Entry 3FLP (X-ray diffraction, 2.30 A resolution); this record covers chains G and H of the 14 polymer chains in the assembly.

== Chain G (and H) ==
Molecule: SAP-like pentraxin
Organism: Limulus polyphemus
Notes: chain H of this document is another copy of the same molecule, construct and numbering; everything in this record applies to it too
UniProtKB: Q8WQK3 (Q8WQK3_LIMPO); residues 1-217 here correspond to UniProt positions 18-234 (UniProt number = residue number + 17)
Sequence (217 residues; numbered 1 to 217; the number before each row is that of its first residue):
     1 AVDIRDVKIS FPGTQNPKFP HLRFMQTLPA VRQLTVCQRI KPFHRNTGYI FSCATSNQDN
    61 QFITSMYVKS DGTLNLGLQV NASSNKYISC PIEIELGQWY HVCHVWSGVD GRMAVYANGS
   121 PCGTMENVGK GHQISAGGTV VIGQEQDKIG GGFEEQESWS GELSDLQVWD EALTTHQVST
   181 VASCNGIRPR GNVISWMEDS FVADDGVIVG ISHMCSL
Cystine bridges: Cys-37/Cys-103, Cys-90/Cys-122, Cys-184/Cys-215
Ion coordination: Ca2+ site 1: Asp-59, Asn-60, Glu-145, Gln-146, Asp-147; Ca2+ site 2: Glu-145, Asp-147, Glu-154, Glu-157

== How chain G and chain H interact ==
Residue-residue contacts - 40 pairs, chain G then chain H:
  Ala-1(G) with Arg-190(H)
  Val-2(G) with Ile-4(H); Glu-198(H)
  Asp-3(G) with Ile-4(H)
  Ile-4(G) with Val-2(H); Val-7(H), hydrophobic; Ile-211(H), hydrophobic
  Val-7(G) with Ile-4(H), hydrophobic; Met-197(H), hydrophobic
  Met-25(G) with Ile-208(H), hydrophobic
  Arg-190(G) with Ala-1(H)
  Met-197(G) with Val-7(H), hydrophobic; Val-209(H), hydrophobic; Ile-211(H)
  Glu-198(G) with Val-2(H)
  Ser-200(G) with Val-209(H)
  Phe-201(G) with Ile-208(H); Val-209(H), hydrogen bond (backbone-backbone)
  Val-202(G) with Gly-206(H); Val-207(H)
  Ala-203(G) with Ala-203(H), hydrophobic; Gly-206(H); Val-207(H), hydrogen bond (backbone-backbone)
  Asp-204(G) with Asp-204(H); Asp-205(H), hydrogen bond (side chain-backbone); Gly-206(H), hydrogen bond (side chain-backbone)
  Asp-205(G) with Asp-204(H), hydrogen bond (backbone-side chain)
  Gly-206(G) with Val-202(H); Ala-203(H), hydrogen bond (backbone-backbone); Asp-204(H), hydrogen bond (backbone-side chain)
  Val-207(G) with Val-202(H); Ala-203(H), hydrogen bond (backbone-backbone)
  Ile-208(G) with Met-25(H), hydrophobic; Phe-201(H)
  Val-209(G) with Met-197(H), hydrophobic; Ser-200(H); Phe-201(H), hydrogen bond (backbone-backbone)
  Gly-210(G) with Ser-200(H)
  Ile-211(G) with Ile-4(H), hydrophobic; Met-197(H)
Other interface residues (no listed pair), chain H (21 interface residues in all): Asp-3, Gly-210

== Summary ==
Chain G and chain H each contribute 21 residues to their interface, with 9 hydrogen bonds. Polar pairs include
Asp-204(G)/Asp-205(H), Asp-204(G)/Gly-206(H) and Phe-201(G)/Val-209(H). Asp-59(G), Asn-60(G), Glu-145(G),
Gln-146(G) and Asp-147(G) coordinate Ca2+ site 1. Glu-145(G), Asp-147(G), Glu-154(G) and Glu-157(G) coordinate
Ca2+ site 2.
Chain G and chain H are both SAP-like pentraxin (Limulus polyphemus); the structure, Crystal structure of
native heptameric SAP-like pentraxin from Limulus polyphemus, was determined by X-ray diffraction (same
publication as 3FLR and 3FLT).
